Entry 4LFC (X-ray diffraction, 3.60 A resolution); this record covers chains A and G of the 21 polymer chains in the assembly.

[Chain A]
Molecule: 16S rRNA
Source organism: Thermus thermophilus
Sequence (1522 nucleotides; numbered 0 to 1544 plus 19 insertion-coded residues; 42 numbers in that range are skipped by the numbering (no residue carries them; nothing is unmodelled there); the number before each row is that of its first residue; a row labelled like 190A-190L holds insertion residues (190A, then the next letters in order); numbering starts at 0):
     0 UUUGUUGGAGAGUUUGAUCCUGGCUCAGGGUGAACGCUGGCGGCGUGCCU
    50 AAGACAUGCAAGUCGUGCGGG
    73 CCGCGGGGUUUU
    88 ACUCCG
    95 UGGUC
   101 AGCGGCGGACGGGUGAGUAACGCGUGGGU
  129A G
   130 ACCUACCCGGAAGAGGGGGACAACCCGGGGAAACUCGGGCUAAUCCCCCA
   180 UGUGGACCCGC
190A-190L CCCUUGGGGUGU
   191 GUCCAAAGGGCUUU
   216 GCCCGCUUCCGGAUGGGCCCGCGUCCCAUCAGCUAGUUGGUGGGGUAAUG
   266 GCCCACCAAGGCGACGACGGGUAGCCGGUCUGAGAGGAUGGCCGGCCACA
   316 GGGGCACUGAGACACGGGCCCCACUCCUACGGGAGGCAGCAGUUAGGAAU
   366 CUUCCGCAAUGGGCGCAAGCCUGACGGAGCGACGCCGCUUGGAGGAAGAA
   416 GCCCUUCGGGGUGUAAACUCCUGAA
   442 CCCGGGACGAAACCCCCGACGA
   474 GGGGACUGACGGUACCGGG
   494 GUAAUAGCGCCGGCCAACUCCGUGCCAGCAGCCGCGGUAAUACGGAGGGC
   544 GCGAGCGUUACCCGGAUUCACUGGGCGUAAAGGGCGUGUAGGCGGCCUGG
   594 GGCGUCCCAUGUGAAAGACCACGGCUCAACCGUGGGGGAGCGUGGGAUAC
   644 GCUCAGGCUAGACGGUGGGAGAGGGUGGUGGAAUUCCCGGAGUAGCGGUG
   694 AAAUGCGCAGAUACCGGGAGGAACGCCGAUGGCGAAGGCAGCCACCUGGU
   744 CCACCCGUGACGCUGAGGCGCGAAAGCGUGGGGAGCAAACCGGAUUAGAU
   794 ACCCGGGUAGUCCACGCCCUAAACGAUGCGCGCUAGGUCUCUGGGUCU
   848 CCUGGGGGCCGAAGCUAACGCGUUAAGCGCGCCGCCUGGGGAGUACGGCC
   898 GCAAGGCUGAAACUCAAAGGAAUUGACGGGGGCCCGCACAAGCGGUGGAG
   948 CAUGUGGUUUAAUUCGAAGXAACGCGAAGAACCUUACCAGGCCUUGACAU
   998 GCUAGG
 1003A G
  1004 AACCCGGGUGAAAGCCUGGGGUGCCCC
1030A-1030D GCGA
  1031 GGGGAGCCCUAGCACAGGUGCUGCAUGGCCGUCGUCAGCUCGUGCCGUGA
  1081 GGUGUUGGGUUAAGUCCCGCAACGAGCGCAACCCCCGCCGUUAGUUGCCA
  1131 GCGGUUCGGCCGGGCACUCUAACGGGACUGCCCGCGAAA
  1171 GCGGGAGGAAGGAGGGGACGACGUCUGGUCAGCAUGGCCCUUACGGCCUG
  1221 GGCGACACACGUGCUACAAUGCCCACUACAAAGCGAUGCCACCCGGCAAC
  1271 GGGGAGCUAAUCGCAAAAAGGUGGGCCCAGUUCGGAUUGGGGUCUGCAAC
  1321 CCGACCCCAUGAAGCCGGAAUCGCUAGUAAUCGCGGAUCAG
 1361A C
  1362 CAUGCCGCGGUGAAUACGUUCCCGGGCCUUGUACACACXGCCXGUXACGC
  1412 CAUGGGAGCGGGCUCUACCCGAAGUCGCCGGG
  1446 AGCCUACGGG
  1459 CAGGCGCCGAGGGUAGGGCCCGUGACUGGGGCGAAGUCGUAACAAGGUAG
  1509 CUGUACCGGAAGGUGCGGCUGGAUCCACUCCUUUCU
Disordered / not traced: 0-4, 1534-1538
Modified / non-standard residues: PSU (pseudouridine-5'-monophosphate) at position 516, 7MG (7N-methyl-8-hydroguanosine-5'-monophosphate) at position 527, M2G (N2-dimethylguanosine-5'-monophosphate) at position 966, 5MC (5-methylcytidine-5'-monophosphate) at position 967, 2MG (2N-methylguanosine-5'-monophosphate) at position 1207, 5MC (5-methylcytidine-5'-monophosphate) at position 1400, 4OC (4n,o2'-methylcytidine-5'-monophosphate) at position 1402, 5MC (5-methylcytidine-5'-monophosphate) at position 1404, 5MC (5-methylcytidine-5'-monophosphate) at position 1407, UR3 (3-methyluridine-5'-monophoshate) at position 1498, MA6 (6N-dimethyladenosine-5'-monophoshate) at position 1518, MA6 (6N-dimethyladenosine-5'-monophoshate) at position 1519, PSU (pseudouridine-5'-monophosphate) at position 1540, PSU (pseudouridine-5'-monophosphate) at position 1541
Construct notes: conflict C1534 (A2157 in M26923.1), A1535 (C2158 in M26923.1)
Metal / ion sites: Mg2+ site 1 near U12 (its only coordinating residue here); Mg2+ site 2: U12, C526, A914; Mg2+ site 3 near G21 (its only coordinating residue here); Mg2+ site 4: G61, U62; Mg2+ site 5: A116, G117, G289; Mg2+ site 6: C121, G124, U125, G236; Mg2+ site 7 near A195 (its only coordinating residue here); Mg2+ site 8: G238, U239; K+ site 1 near G293 (its only coordinating residue here); Mg2+ site 9: G299, G558; Mg2+ site 10 near C352 (its only coordinating residue here); Mg2+ site 11 near C461 (its only coordinating residue here); 50 more Mg2+ sites not listed; 3 more K+ sites not listed
Residues lining bound ligands: tobramycin (TOY): 5MC_1404, G1405, U1406, 5MC_1407, A1408, C1409, G1491, A1492, A1493, G1494, U1495, C1496

[Chain G]
Name: ribosomal protein S7
Source organism: Thermus thermophilus
UniProtKB: P17291 (RS7_THET8); residue numbers follow UniProt; this construct covers 1-156
Sequence (156 residues; row label = number of the first residue in the row):
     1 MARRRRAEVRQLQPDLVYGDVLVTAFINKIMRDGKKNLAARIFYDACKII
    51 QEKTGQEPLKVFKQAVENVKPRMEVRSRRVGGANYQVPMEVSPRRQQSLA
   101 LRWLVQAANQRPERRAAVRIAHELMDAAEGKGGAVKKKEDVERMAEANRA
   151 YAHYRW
Disordered / not traced: 1

[How chain A and chain G interact]
Contacting residue pairs - 66 pairs, chain A then chain G:
  G693(A) with Gly81(G), hydrogen bond to the sugar; Gly82(G), sugar contact
  C932(A) with Arg3(G), base contact; Arg4(G), sugar contact
  G933(A) with Arg3(G), hydrogen bond to the base; Arg4(G), salt bridge to the phosphate
  A935(A) with Arg3(G), hydrogen bond to the base
  A937(A) with Arg76(G), sugar contact
  A938(A) with Arg76(G), sugar contact; Arg95(G), hydrogen bond to the phosphate
  G939(A) with Arg95(G), salt bridge to the phosphate; Arg102(G), salt bridge to the phosphate
  C940(A) with Lys29(G), salt bridge to the phosphate; Arg102(G), salt bridge to the phosphate
  A1092(A) with Arg4(G), salt bridge to the phosphate
  A1093(A) with Arg4(G), salt bridge to the phosphate
  A1239(A) with Arg114(G), hydrogen bond to the sugar
  U1240(A) with Ile30(G), hydrogen bond to the base; Arg32(G), base contact; Leu38(G), phosphate contact; Ile42(G), base contact; Asn109(G), hydrogen bond to the base; Arg114(G), phosphate contact; Arg115(G), phosphate contact; Ala116(G), hydrogen bond to the phosphate; Arg119(G), salt bridge to the phosphate
  G1241(A) with Lys35(G), salt bridge to the phosphate
  G1290(A) with Lys35(G), salt bridge to the phosphate; Asn37(G), phosphate contact
  G1291(A) with Asn37(G), hydrogen bond to the phosphate; Arg41(G), salt bridge to the phosphate
  U1292(A) with Arg41(G), salt bridge to the phosphate
  C1297(A) with Arg114(G), sugar contact
  C1298(A) with Arg114(G), salt bridge to the phosphate
  A1346(A) with Arg10(G), hydrogen bond to the base
  A1350(A) with Asp33(G), base contact; Gly34(G), base contact
  U1351(A) with Asp33(G), sugar contact
  U1372(A) with Gly34(G), hydrogen bond to the sugar
  G1373(A) with Met31(G), phosphate contact; Gly34(G), sugar contact; Lys36(G), sugar contact
  A1374(A) with Asn28(G), hydrogen bond to the phosphate; Lys36(G), salt bridge to the phosphate
  A1375(A) with Arg10(G), phosphate contact; Leu12(G), phosphate contact; Asn28(G), hydrogen bond to the phosphate; Lys29(G), hydrogen bond to the sugar; Ser98(G), phosphate contact
  U1376(A) with Arg10(G), hydrogen bond to the base; Arg94(G), salt bridge to the phosphate; Ser98(G), hydrogen bond to the phosphate
  A1377(A) with Ala2(G), hydrogen bond to the sugar; Arg5(G), hydrogen bond to the base; Ala7(G), sugar contact; Arg94(G), salt bridge to the phosphate
  C1378(A) with Ala2(G), phosphate contact; Arg6(G), phosphate contact; Ala7(G), phosphate contact; Arg76(G), hydrogen bond to the base
  G1379(A) with Ala2(G), hydrogen bond to the base; Arg6(G), salt bridge to the phosphate
  U1380(A) with Ala2(G), base contact; Arg3(G), hydrogen bond to the base
  C1539(A) with Arg79(G), salt bridge to the phosphate; Gly82(G), sugar contact
Other interface residues (no listed pair), chain A (34 interface residues in all): A694, C936, A1289
Other interface residues (no listed pair), chain G (38 interface residues in all): Tyr85, Leu99, Val105, Trp156

[Overview]
34 residues of chain A and 38 residues of chain G are in contact, with 21 hydrogen bonds and 18 salt bridges.
Polar contacts include G933(A)-Arg3(G), A935(A)-Arg3(G) and U1240(A)-Ile30(G). Ligands of chain A: tobramycin.
The Mg2+ site 2 is built by U12(A), C526(A) and A914(A).
Here chain A is 16S rRNA and chain G is ribosomal protein S7, both from Thermus thermophilus. Entry 4LFC
(Crystal Structure of 30S ribosomal subunit from Thermus thermophilus) was determined by X-ray diffraction.
